Entry 1ZCK (X-ray diffraction, 1.90 A resolution); this record covers chains A and B of the 3 polymer chains in the assembly.

== Chain A (and B) ==
Name: protein tyrosine phosphatase 4a1
From: Rattus norvegicus
Notes: chain B of this document is another copy of the same molecule, construct and numbering; everything in this record applies to it too
UniProt: Q78EG7 (TP4A1_RAT); residues 7-160 here = UniProt positions 7-160
Sequence (154 residues; row label = number of the first residue in the row):
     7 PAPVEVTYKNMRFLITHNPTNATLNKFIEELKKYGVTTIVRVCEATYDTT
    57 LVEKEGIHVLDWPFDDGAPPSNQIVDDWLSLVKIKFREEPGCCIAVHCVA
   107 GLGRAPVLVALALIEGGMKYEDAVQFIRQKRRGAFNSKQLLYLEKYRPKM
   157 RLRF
Disordered / not traced: 7-8, 71-72 (chain B: 7-8)
Cystine bridges: C49-C104
Modified positions: Mse17 (selenomethionine; parent Met); Mse124 (selenomethionine; parent Met); Mse156 (selenomethionine; parent Met)
Sequence notes: modified residue (17, 124, 156)
Curated features (UniProtKB/Swiss-Prot):
  - region: G97 to F132 (Interaction with ATF5)
  - active site: D72 (Proton donor), C104 (Phosphocysteine intermediate)
  - binding site (phosphate): V105 to R110
  - binding site (substrate): R110
  - mutagenesis: C104 (C104S: Abolishes enzymatic activity)

== Chain A / chain B interface ==
Residue-residue contacts (22):
  E11(A) - Q135(B)  hydrogen bond (backbone-side chain)
  T13(A) - Q131(B)
  T13(A) - Q135(B)
  K15(A) - D128(B)
  N16(A) - E127(B)
  N16(A) - D128(B)  hydrogen bond (backbone-side chain)
  N16(A) - Q131(B)  hydrogen bond (backbone-side chain)
  Mse17(A) - Q131(B)
  R18(A) - Q131(B)  hydrogen bond
  R18(A) - R134(B)
  E36(A) - R138(B)  salt bridge
  K39(A) - R138(B)
  Y40(A) - R138(B)
  F92(A) - Q131(B)
  P96(A) - Y126(B)
  P96(A) - E127(B)
  G97(A) - V130(B)
  G97(A) - Q131(B)
  G97(A) - R134(B)  hydrogen bond (backbone-side chain)
  C98(A) - Q131(B)  hydrogen bond (backbone-side chain)
  K136(A) - Q135(B)
  F160(A) - K125(B)  hydrogen bond (backbone-side chain)
Other interface residues (no listed pair), chain A (16 interface residues in all): V12
Other interface residues (no listed pair), chain B (11 interface residues in all): G139, L146

== Summary ==
The interface between chain A and chain B involves 16 residues on one side and 11 on the other; the contacts
include 7 hydrogen bonds and 1 salt bridge. Polar pairs include E36(A)-R138(B), E11(A)-Q135(B) and
N16(A)-D128(B).
Chain A and chain B are both protein tyrosine phosphatase 4a1 (Rattus norvegicus); the structure, native
structure prl-1 (ptp4a1), was determined by X-ray diffraction together with 1X24 and 1ZCL from the same study.
